Entry 9G9H (electron microscopy, 2.99 A resolution); this record covers chains D and G of the 10 polymer chains in the assembly.

Chain D:
Name: CRISPR system Cms endoribonuclease Csm3
Organism: Enterococcus italicus DSM 15952
Notes: EC 3.1.-.-
UniProtKB: E6LHV5 (CSM3_ENTI1); residue numbers follow UniProt; this construct covers 1-214
Chain sequence (214 residues; numbered 1 to 214; the number before each row is that of its first residue):
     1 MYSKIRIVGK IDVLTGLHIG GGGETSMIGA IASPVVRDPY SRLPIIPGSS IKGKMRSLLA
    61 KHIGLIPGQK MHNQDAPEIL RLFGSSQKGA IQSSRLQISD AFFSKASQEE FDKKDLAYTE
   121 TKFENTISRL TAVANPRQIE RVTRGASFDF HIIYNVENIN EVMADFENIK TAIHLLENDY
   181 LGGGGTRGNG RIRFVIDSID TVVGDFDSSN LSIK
Not modelled in the structure: 1, 22-25, 65-73
Differences from the reference sequence: engineered mutation Ala32 (Asp in E6LHV5)

Chain G:
Name: CRISPR system Cms protein Csm4
Organism: Enterococcus italicus DSM 15952
UniProtKB: E6LHV4 (CSM4_ENTI1); residues 1-307 here = UniProt positions 1-307
Chain sequence (307 residues; each row starts with the number of its first residue):
     1 MNQLVVKLVK LTFKSPVHFG MKRLSDSNHT IAADTLFSAL IIEALQQQLE LSHLLNNLVI
    61 TDLFPYNKTS YFLPKPLIRI EGKKGDESGY KAFKKLTYIP VENYSEYLRG EIDSLEASKI
   121 AESLNLGKAS LSTKVSLQAV DHNGESEPYS VGNFTFYPES GLYFLAKGNA DTIGQLEILM
   181 HALQYSGIGG KRSAGYGQFR CTIEDSGKFD SLLSQTGNIA ILLSSAMASD EELVDCLEDA
   241 RYLLKKRTGF VQSKTYADQL VKKKDFYAFS AGSTFYQKFN GKIFDVSDNG RHSVYRYAKA
   301 FWLEGKI
Not modelled in the structure: 1-4, 82-88

Interface between chain D and chain G:
Residue-residue contacts (52; chain D residue first):
  Tyr2(D) with Gln46(G); Gln47(G)
  Lys4(D) with Glu43(G), salt bridge; Ala182(G), hydrogen bond (side chain-backbone); Ser186(G)
  Arg6(D) with Tyr185(G), hydrogen bond
  Gly21(D) with Thr133(G)
  Asp38(D) with Thr155(G)
  Pro39(D) with Lys128(G); Ser130(G); Thr155(G)
  Tyr40(D) with Tyr157(G), hydrophobic; Pro158(G)
  Gly48(D) with Ala194(G); Gly195(G)
  Ser49(D) with Lys134(G), hydrogen bond; Ala194(G), hydrogen bond (side chain-backbone)
  Lys52(D) with Ser193(G), hydrogen bond (side chain-backbone)
  Arg56(D) with Gln138(G)
  Gln74(D) with Gln138(G)
  Ser86(D) with Leu260(G)
  Gln87(D) with Asp258(G)
  Lys88(D) with Asp258(G)
  Gly89(D) with Asp258(G), hydrogen bond (backbone-backbone)
  Ile91(D) with Ser253(G); Lys254(G); Asp258(G)
  Ser93(D) with Lys254(G)
  Leu96(D) with Ser193(G)
  Gln97(D) with Tyr185(G), hydrogen bond (side chain-backbone); Ser186(G), hydrogen bond (side chain-backbone); Arg192(G); Ser193(G)
  Ile98(D) with Ala194(G); Gly195(G), hydrogen bond (backbone-backbone)
  Ser99(D) with Gly195(G); Gln198(G)
  Asp100(D) with Ser15(G); Pro16(G); Gly195(G)
  Phe102(D) with Lys14(G); Ser15(G)
  His151(D) with Gln198(G), hydrogen bond; Arg200(G)
  Ile153(D) with Tyr185(G), hydrophobic; Gln198(G)
  Val202(D) with His181(G); Tyr185(G)
  Val203(D) with Gln47(G); His181(G); Ala182(G), hydrophobic; Tyr185(G), hydrophobic
Interface residues without a listed pair, chain D (32 interface residues in all): Pro47, Ala90, Gln92, Ser94
Interface residues without a listed pair, chain G (33 interface residues in all): Asn153, Leu183, Tyr196, Ala257, Gln259

In short:
Chain D and chain G form an interface of 32 and 33 residues respectively; the contacts include 10 hydrogen
bonds and 1 salt bridge. Polar contacts include Lys4(D)-Glu43(G), Lys4(D)-Ala182(G) and Arg6(D)-Tyr185(G).
Here chain D is CRISPR system Cms endoribonuclease Csm3 and chain G is CRISPR system Cms protein Csm4, both
from Enterococcus italicus DSM 15952. Entry 9G9H (CryoEM structure of Enterococcus italicus Csm-crRNA-CTR1
complex bound to pNppA3 and AMPNPP) was determined by electron microscopy (same publication as 9G9A, 9G9B,
9G9C, 9G9D, 9G9E, 9G9F and 4 further entries).
